Entry 2OW9 (X-ray diffraction, 1.74 A resolution); this record covers chain A.

== Chain A ==
Name: Collagenase 3
Organism: Homo sapiens
Notes: EC 3.4.24.-; fragment: Catalytic domain
UniProtKB: P45452 (MMP13_HUMAN); residues 83-249 here correspond to UniProt positions 104-270 (UniProt number = residue number + 21)
Chain sequence (170 residues; each row starts with the number of its first residue):
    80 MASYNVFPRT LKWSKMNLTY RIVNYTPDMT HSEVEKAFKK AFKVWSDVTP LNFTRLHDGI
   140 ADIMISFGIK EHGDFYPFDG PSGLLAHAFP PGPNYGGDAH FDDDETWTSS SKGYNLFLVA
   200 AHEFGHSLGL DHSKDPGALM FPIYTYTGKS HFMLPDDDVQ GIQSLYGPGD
Not modelled in the structure: 80-82
Sequence notes: expression tag (80-82)
Metal / ion sites: Ca2+ site 1: Asp107, Asp182, Glu184; Ca2+ site 2: Asp141, Asn173, Gly175, Asp177; Zn2+ site 1: His151, Asp153, His166, His179; Ca2+ site 3: Asp158, Gly159, Ser161, Leu163, Asp181, Glu184; Zn2+ site 2: His201, His205, His211 (together with acetohydroxamic acid)
Ligand contacts:
  - acetohydroxamic acid (HAE): Leu163, Ala165, His166, His201, Glu202, His205, His211
  - SP6 (benzyl 6-benzyl-5,7-dioxo-6,7-dihydro-5H-[1,3]thiazolo[3,2-c]pyrimidine-2-carboxylate): Phe196, Leu197, Val198, His201, Gly216, Ala217, Leu218, Phe220, Pro221, Ile222, Tyr223, Thr224, Tyr225, Thr226, Lys228, Ser229, His230, Phe231, Met232
Curated features (UniProtKB/Swiss-Prot):
  - active site: Glu202
  - binding site (Ca(2+)): Asp107, Asp141, Asp158, Gly159, Ser161, Leu163, Asn173, Gly175, Asp177, Asp181, Asp182, Glu184
  - binding site (Zn(2+)): His151, Asp153, His166, His179, His201, His205, His211, Met219
  - glycosylation (N-linked (GlcNAc...) asparagine): Asn96, Asn131

== In short ==
Bound to chain A: compound SP6 and acetohydroxamic acid. Asp107, Asp182 and Glu184 coordinate Ca2+ site 1.
Asp141, Asn173, Gly175 and Asp177 coordinate Ca2+ site 2. Curated annotation (UniProt) lists active-site
residue Glu202, 12 Ca2+-binding residues and 8 Zn2+-binding residues.
Chain A is Collagenase 3 (Homo sapiens); the structure, Crystal structure analysis of the MMP13 catalytic
domain in complex with specific inhibitor, was determined by X-ray diffraction together with 2OZR from the
same study.
